PDB entry 4PDW | X-ray diffraction, 3.00 A resolution | chains A and B of the 4 polymer chains in the assembly

== Chain A ==
Name: Genome polyprotein
Organism: Human rhinovirus 14
Notes: EC 3.4.22.29, 3.6.1.15, 3.4.22.28, 2.7.7.48; fragment: resdiues 568-856
Reference sequence: P03303 (POLG_HRV14); residues 1-289 here correspond to UniProt positions 568-856 (UniProt number = residue number + 567)
Chain sequence (289 residues; row label = number of the first residue in the row):
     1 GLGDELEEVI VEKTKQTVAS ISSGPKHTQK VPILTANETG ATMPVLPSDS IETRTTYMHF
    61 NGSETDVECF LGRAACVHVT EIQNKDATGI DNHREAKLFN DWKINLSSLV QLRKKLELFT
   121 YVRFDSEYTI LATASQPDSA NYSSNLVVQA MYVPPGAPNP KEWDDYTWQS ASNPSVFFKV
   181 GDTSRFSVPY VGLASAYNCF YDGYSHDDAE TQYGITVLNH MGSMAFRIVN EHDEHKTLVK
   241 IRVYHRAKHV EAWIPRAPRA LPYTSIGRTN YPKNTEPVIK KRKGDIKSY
Not modelled in the structure: 1-15
Swiss-Prot annotation at these positions:
  - site: Tyr-289 (Cleavage)
Residues lining bound ligands: 2XK (4-[(4,5-dimethoxy-2-nitrophenyl)acetyl]benzonitrile): Ile-104, Leu-106, Phe-124, Ser-126, Tyr-128, Tyr-152, Pro-174, Phe-186, Val-188, Val-191, Tyr-197, Met-221, Met-224, His-245

== Chain B ==
Name: Genome polyprotein
Organism: Human rhinovirus 14
Notes: EC 3.4.22.29, 3.6.1.15, 3.4.22.28, 2.7.7.48; fragment: resdiues 70-331
Reference sequence: P03303 (POLG_HRV14); residues 1-262 here correspond to UniProt positions 70-331 (UniProt number = residue number + 69)
Chain sequence (262 residues; each row starts with the number of its first residue):
     1 SPNVEACGYS DRVQQITLGN STITTQEAAN AVVCYAEWPE YLPDVDASDV NKTSKPDTSV
    61 CRFYTLDSKT WTTGSKGWCW KLPDALKDMG VFGQNMFFHS LGRSGYTVHV QCNATKFHSG
   121 CLLVVVIPEH QLASHEGGNV SVKYTFTHPG ERGIDLSSAN EVGGPVKDVI YNMNGTLLGN
   181 LLIFPHQFIN LRTNNTATIV IPYINSVPID SMTRHNNVSL MVIPIAPLTV PTGATPSLPI
   241 TVTIAPMCTE FSGIRSKSIV PQ
Not modelled in the structure: 1-7
Swiss-Prot annotation at these positions:
  - site: Gln-262 (Cleavage)

== How chain A and chain B interact ==
Residue-residue contacts - 105 pairs, chain A then chain B:
  Asn-37(A) with Phe-188(B)
  Glu-38(A) with Gln-187(B); Phe-188(B), hydrogen bond (backbone-backbone); Asn-190(B), hydrogen bond; Thr-193(B), hydrogen bond; Asn-194(B)
  Thr-39(A) with Ala-29(B); Val-32(B); His-186(B); Gln-187(B), hydrogen bond (backbone-side chain)
  Gly-40(A) with His-186(B)
  Thr-120(A) with Glu-129(B)
  Tyr-121(A) with Glu-129(B), hydrogen bond; Ile-204(B); Asn-205(B); Ser-206(B)
  Ala-194(A) with Ser-206(B); Val-207(B), hydrophobic
  Ser-195(A) with Ser-206(B), hydrogen bond (backbone-backbone)
  Ala-196(A) with Ser-206(B)
  Asn-198(A) with Ser-206(B), hydrogen bond
  Phe-200(A) with Glu-129(B); Gln-131(B)
  Tyr-201(A) with Glu-129(B); Gln-131(B), hydrogen bond (backbone-side chain); Arg-214(B); His-215(B)
  Asp-202(A) with Lys-81(B), salt bridge; Glu-129(B), hydrogen bond (backbone-side chain); His-130(B); His-215(B); Asn-216(B), hydrogen bond (backbone-backbone)
  Gly-203(A) with Arg-214(B)
  Tyr-204(A) with Val-142(B), hydrogen bond (side chain-backbone); Lys-143(B), hydrogen bond (side chain-backbone); Tyr-144(B), hydrogen bond (side chain-backbone); Thr-147(B), hydrogen bond; His-148(B); Arg-214(B), hydrogen bond (backbone-backbone)
  Ser-205(A) with Arg-214(B), hydrogen bond (backbone-side chain)
  Asp-207(A) with Tyr-144(B), hydrogen bond; Thr-213(B), hydrogen bond; Arg-214(B), hydrogen bond (side chain-backbone); Val-260(B); Pro-261(B)
  Asp-208(A) with Tyr-144(B); Pro-261(B)
  Ala-209(A) with Lys-143(B); Tyr-144(B); Pro-261(B)
  Glu-210(A) with Lys-143(B), salt bridge
  Gln-212(A) with Ser-141(B)
  Tyr-213(A) with His-130(B); Gln-131(B); Leu-132(B), hydrogen bond (side chain-backbone); Ser-141(B), hydrogen bond (backbone-side chain); Val-142(B); Thr-147(B)
  Gly-214(A) with Gln-131(B)
  Ile-215(A) with Gln-131(B), hydrogen bond (backbone-side chain)
  Ile-254(A) with Tyr-35(B); Pro-128(B), hydrophobic; Ile-204(B), hydrophobic
  Pro-255(A) with Ile-183(B); Phe-184(B)
  Arg-256(A) with Pro-128(B), hydrogen bond (side chain-backbone); Glu-129(B), hydrogen bond (side chain-backbone); Ile-183(B); Phe-184(B)
  Ala-257(A) with Thr-176(B); Asn-180(B); Ile-183(B)
  Pro-258(A) with Thr-176(B); Asn-180(B)
  Arg-259(A) with Asn-174(B), hydrogen bond (side chain-backbone); Gly-175(B)
  Ala-260(A) with Gly-175(B), hydrogen bond (backbone-backbone); Thr-176(B); Leu-177(B)
  Leu-261(A) with Tyr-171(B), hydrophobic; Gly-175(B), hydrogen bond (backbone-backbone)
  Thr-264(A) with Gly-138(B), hydrogen bond (side chain-backbone)
  Ser-265(A) with Gly-138(B); Asn-139(B)
  Gly-267(A) with Gln-131(B), hydrogen bond (backbone-side chain)
  Arg-268(A) with Gln-131(B); Asn-139(B), hydrogen bond (side chain-backbone)
  Thr-269(A) with Gln-131(B), hydrogen bond (side chain-backbone); Leu-132(B), hydrogen bond (side chain-backbone); Ala-133(B), hydrogen bond (side chain-backbone); Asn-174(B)
  Asn-270(A) with Ala-133(B); Ser-134(B), hydrogen bond (side chain-backbone); Gly-137(B), hydrogen bond (side chain-backbone); Gly-138(B), hydrogen bond (side chain-backbone); Asn-139(B); Val-140(B), hydrogen bond (side chain-backbone)
  Tyr-271(A) with Gly-137(B); Val-166(B); Asp-168(B), hydrogen bond; Tyr-171(B); Gly-175(B)
  Lys-273(A) with His-135(B); Glu-136(B)
  Ile-279(A) with Leu-177(B), hydrophobic
Interface residues without a listed pair, chain A (45 interface residues in all): His-206, Thr-211, Pro-277, Val-278
Interface residues without a listed pair, chain B (53 interface residues in all): Asn-30, Ile-127, Ser-258, Ile-259

== In short ==
45 residues of chain A and 53 residues of chain B are in contact; the contacts include 38 hydrogen bonds and 2
salt bridges. Polar pairs include Asp-202(A)/Lys-81(B), Glu-210(A)/Lys-143(B) and Glu-38(A)/Asn-190(B).
Ligands of chain A: compound 2XK.
Here chain A is Genome polyprotein and chain B is Genome polyprotein, both from Human rhinovirus 14. Entry
4PDW (A benzonitrile analogue inhibits rhinovirus replication) was determined by X-ray diffraction.
